PDB entry 9ES4 | electron microscopy, 2.91 A resolution | chains C and D of the 28 polymer chains in the assembly

# Chain C (and D)
Molecule: 60 kDa heat shock protein, mitochondrial
From: Homo sapiens
Notes: EC 3.6.4.9; chain D of this document is another copy of the same molecule, construct and numbering; everything in this record applies to it too
UniProtKB: P10809 (CH60_HUMAN); residues 3-549 here correspond to UniProt positions 27-573 (UniProt number = residue number + 24)
Amino-acid sequence (549 residues; row label = number of the first residue in the row):
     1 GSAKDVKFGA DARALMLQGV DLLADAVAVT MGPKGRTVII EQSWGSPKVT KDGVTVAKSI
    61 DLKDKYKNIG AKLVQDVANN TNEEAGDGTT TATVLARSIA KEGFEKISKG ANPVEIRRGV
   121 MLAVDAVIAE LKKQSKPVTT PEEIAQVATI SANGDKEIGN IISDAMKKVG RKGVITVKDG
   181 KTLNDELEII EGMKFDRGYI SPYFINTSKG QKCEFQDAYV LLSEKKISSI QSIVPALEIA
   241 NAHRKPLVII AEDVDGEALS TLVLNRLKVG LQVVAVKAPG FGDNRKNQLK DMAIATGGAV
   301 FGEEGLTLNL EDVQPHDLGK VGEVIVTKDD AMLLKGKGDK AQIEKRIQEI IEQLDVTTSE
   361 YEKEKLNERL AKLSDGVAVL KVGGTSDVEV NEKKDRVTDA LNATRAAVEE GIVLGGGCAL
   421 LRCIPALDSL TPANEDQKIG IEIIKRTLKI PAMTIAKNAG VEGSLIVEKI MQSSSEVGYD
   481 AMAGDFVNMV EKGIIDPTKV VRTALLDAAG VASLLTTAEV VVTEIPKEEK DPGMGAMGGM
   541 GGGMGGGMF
Not modelled in the structure: 529-549
Differences from the reference sequence: expression tag (1-2)
Metal / ion sites: K+: Thr30, Lys51, Thr90 (together with ADP); Mg2+: Asp87 (together with ADP)
Small-molecule neighbours: ADP (adenosine-5'-diphosphate): Thr30, Met31, Gly32, Pro33, Lys51, Asp87, Gly88, Thr89, Thr90, Thr91, Ile150, Gly415, Gly416, Gly417, Ile455, Tyr479, Asp480, Ala481, Met482, Ile494, Asp496
Swiss-Prot annotation at these positions:
  - binding site (ATP): Lys51, Asp87 to Thr91, Gly416, Asp496
  - modified residue: Lys7 (N6-succinyllysine), Ser43 (Phosphoserine), Ser46 (Phosphoserine), Lys51 (N6-acetyllysine), Lys58 (N6-acetyllysine), Lys63 (N6-acetyllysine), Tyr66 (Phosphotyrosine), Lys67 (N6-acetyllysine), Lys101 (N6-acetyllysine), Lys106 (N6-acetyllysine), Lys109 (N6-acetyllysine), Lys132 (N6-acetyllysine), Lys167 (N6-acetyllysine), Lys178 (N6-acetyllysine), Lys181 (N6-acetyllysine), Lys194 (N6-acetyllysine), Lys212 (N6-acetyllysine), Lys225 (N6-acetyllysine), Lys226 (N6-acetyllysine), Lys245 (N6-acetyllysine) and 11 more in UniProt
  - cross-link: Lys527 (Glycyl lysine isopeptide (Lys-Gly) (interchain with G-Cter in SUMO2))

# Chain C / chain D interface
Residue-residue contacts (66):
  Gly1(C) - Asp61(D)
  Ser2(C) - Asp61(D)
  Ala3(C) - Asp61(D)
  Ala3(C) - Lys63(D)
  Lys4(C) - Ser59(D)  hydrogen bond (side chain-backbone)
  Lys4(C) - Asp61(D)  hydrogen bond (backbone-backbone)
  Phe8(C) - Leu22(D)  hydrophobic
  Phe8(C) - Asp25(D)
  Phe8(C) - Ala26(D)  hydrophobic
  Arg13(C) - Arg36(D)
  Met16(C) - Ile39(D)  hydrophobic
  Lys65(C) - Glu41(D)  salt bridge
  Ile69(C) - Ile39(D)  hydrophobic
  Ile69(C) - Glu41(D)
  Lys72(C) - Pro47(D)
  Asp76(C) - Ser46(D)  hydrogen bond
  Asn80(C) - Ser386(D)
  Ile107(C) - Arg36(D)
  Ser108(C) - Arg36(D)  hydrogen bond (backbone-side chain)
  Lys109(C) - Gly460(D)
  Ala111(C) - Arg36(D)  hydrogen bond (backbone-side chain)
  Asn112(C) - Lys34(D)
  Asn112(C) - Met482(D)
  Pro113(C) - Arg36(D)
  Val114(C) - Gly35(D)
  Glu115(C) - Met482(D)
  Arg117(C) - Glu389(D)  salt bridge
  Arg118(C) - Asn153(D)  hydrogen bond (side chain-backbone)
  Glu304(C) - Val263(D)
  Gly305(C) - Val263(D)
  Gly305(C) - Leu264(D)
  Gly305(C) - Leu267(D)
  Gly305(C) - Lys268(D)  hydrogen bond (backbone-side chain)
  Leu306(C) - Leu267(D)  hydrophobic
  Leu306(C) - Lys268(D)
  Glu352(C) - Ser208(D)
  Glu352(C) - Lys209(D)
  Glu352(C) - Gln211(D)
  Gln353(C) - Gln211(D)
  Val356(C) - Gly210(D)
  Val356(C) - Gln211(D)
  Leu506(C) - Leu183(D)  hydrophobic
  Asp507(C) - Thr385(D)
  Gly510(C) - Glu389(D)
  Val511(C) - Ser386(D)
  Val511(C) - Glu389(D)  hydrogen bond (backbone-side chain)
  Leu514(C) - Val49(D)  hydrophobic
  Leu514(C) - Val388(D)  hydrophobic
  Leu514(C) - Glu389(D)
  Thr517(C) - Arg36(D)
  Thr517(C) - Thr37(D)  hydrogen bond (backbone-side chain)
  Ala518(C) - Thr37(D)
  Ala518(C) - Ile39(D)  hydrophobic
  Glu519(C) - Arg36(D)  salt bridge
  Glu519(C) - Thr37(D)  hydrogen bond (backbone-backbone)
  Val520(C) - Val29(D)  hydrophobic
  Val520(C) - Thr37(D)
  Val520(C) - Val38(D)
  Val520(C) - Ile39(D)  hydrogen bond (backbone-backbone)
  Val521(C) - Ile39(D)
  Val522(C) - Ile39(D)  hydrogen bond (backbone-backbone)
  Val522(C) - Ile40(D)
  Val522(C) - Glu41(D)  hydrogen bond (backbone-backbone)
  Val522(C) - Ser59(D)
  Thr523(C) - Glu41(D)
  Glu524(C) - Glu41(D)
Also at the interface, not in a pair above, chain C (46 interface residues in all): Val6, Leu73, Glu303, Glu349, Leu515
Also at the interface, not in a pair above, chain D (42 interface residues in all): Pro33, Ser43, Gly45, Ile60, Leu62, Gly154, Tyr203, Glu392

# In short
46 residues of chain C face 42 of chain D across their interface; the contacts include 13 hydrogen bonds and 3
salt bridges. Among the polar pairs are Lys65(C)-Glu41(D), Arg117(C)-Glu389(D) and Glu519(C)-Arg36(D). Chain C
binds ADP.
Chain C and chain D are both 60 kDa heat shock protein, mitochondrial (Homo sapiens); the structure,
ADP:BeF3-bound human mitochondrial Hsp60-Hsp10 football complex, was determined by electron microscopy (same
publication as 9ES0, 9ES1, 9ES5, 9H5S and 9H5T).
